Entry 8UOX (electron microscopy, 4.60 A resolution (low resolution: residue-level contacts below are approximate; hydrogen-bond / salt-bridge calls are withheld)); this record covers chains ED and FD of the 204 polymer chains in the assembly.

# Chain ED (and FD)
Name: Flagellar motor switch protein FliN
Source organism: Salmonella enterica subsp. enterica serovar Typhimurium
Notes: chain FD of this document is another copy of the same molecule, construct and numbering; everything in this record applies to it too
UniProt: P26419 (FLIN_SALTY); residues 1-137 here = UniProt positions 1-137
Sequence (137 residues; numbered 1 to 137; the number before each row is that of its first residue):
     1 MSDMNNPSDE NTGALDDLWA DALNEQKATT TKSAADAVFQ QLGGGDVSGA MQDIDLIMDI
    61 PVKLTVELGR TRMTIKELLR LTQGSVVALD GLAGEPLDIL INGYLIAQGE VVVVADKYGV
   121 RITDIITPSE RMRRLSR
Unresolved in the structure: 1-54, 136-137 (chain FD: 1-56)

# How chain ED and chain FD interact
Pairs across the interface (110):
  Met58(ED) - Thr74(FD)
  Met58(ED) - Ile75(FD)
  Met58(ED) - Lys76(FD)
  Met58(ED) - Leu79(FD)
  Asp59(ED) - Thr74(FD)
  Asp59(ED) - Lys76(FD)
  Ile60(ED) - Thr74(FD)
  Ile60(ED) - Ile75(FD)
  Pro61(ED) - Met73(FD)
  Pro61(ED) - Thr74(FD)
  Val62(ED) - Thr71(FD)
  Val62(ED) - Arg72(FD)
  Val62(ED) - Met73(FD)
  Val62(ED) - Leu78(FD)
  Lys63(ED) - Arg70(FD)
  Lys63(ED) - Thr71(FD)
  Lys63(ED) - Arg72(FD)
  Leu64(ED) - Arg70(FD)
  Leu64(ED) - Thr71(FD)
  Thr65(ED) - Glu67(FD)
  Thr65(ED) - Gly69(FD)
  Val66(ED) - Glu67(FD)
  Val66(ED) - Leu68(FD)
  Val66(ED) - Gly69(FD)
  Val66(ED) - Leu89(FD)
  Glu67(ED) - Thr65(FD)
  Glu67(ED) - Val66(FD)
  Leu68(ED) - Val66(FD)
  Leu68(ED) - Leu97(FD)
  Leu68(ED) - Val111(FD)
  Leu68(ED) - Tyr118(FD)
  Gly69(ED) - Thr65(FD)
  Gly69(ED) - Val66(FD)
  Arg70(ED) - Lys63(FD)
  Arg70(ED) - Leu64(FD)
  Arg70(ED) - Thr65(FD)
  Thr71(ED) - Val62(FD)
  Thr71(ED) - Lys63(FD)
  Thr71(ED) - Leu64(FD)
  Arg72(ED) - Val62(FD)
  Arg72(ED) - Lys63(FD)
  Met73(ED) - Pro61(FD)
  Met73(ED) - Val62(FD)
  Met73(ED) - Leu64(FD)
  Thr74(ED) - Asp59(FD)
  Thr74(ED) - Ile60(FD)
  Thr74(ED) - Pro61(FD)
  Ile75(ED) - Met58(FD)
  Ile75(ED) - Ile60(FD)
  Lys76(ED) - Ile57(FD)
  Lys76(ED) - Met58(FD)
  Lys76(ED) - Asp59(FD)
  Leu78(ED) - Val62(FD)
  Leu78(ED) - Ile101(FD)
  Thr82(ED) - Ile122(FD)
  Gln83(ED) - Ile122(FD)
  Gln83(ED) - Thr123(FD)
  Gly84(ED) - Arg121(FD)
  Gly84(ED) - Ile122(FD)
  Ser85(ED) - Val120(FD)
  Ser85(ED) - Arg121(FD)
  Ser85(ED) - Ile122(FD)
  Val86(ED) - Val112(FD)
  Val86(ED) - Val120(FD)
  Val86(ED) - Arg121(FD)
  Val87(ED) - Gly119(FD)
  Val87(ED) - Val120(FD)
  Ala88(ED) - Tyr118(FD)
  Ala88(ED) - Gly119(FD)
  Leu89(ED) - Lys117(FD)
  Leu89(ED) - Tyr118(FD)
  Leu89(ED) - Gly119(FD)
  Asp90(ED) - Lys117(FD)
  Gly91(ED) - Lys117(FD)
  Gly91(ED) - Tyr118(FD)
  Leu92(ED) - Asp116(FD)
  Leu92(ED) - Lys117(FD)
  Ala93(ED) - Asp116(FD)
  Ala93(ED) - Lys117(FD)
  Ala93(ED) - Tyr118(FD)
  Gly94(ED) - Tyr118(FD)
  Glu95(ED) - Tyr118(FD)
  Leu97(ED) - Leu68(FD)
  Ile101(ED) - Leu78(FD)
  Val111(ED) - Leu68(FD)
  Val113(ED) - Ala93(FD)
  Asp116(ED) - Leu92(FD)
  Asp116(ED) - Ala93(FD)
  Lys117(ED) - Leu89(FD)
  Lys117(ED) - Asp90(FD)
  Lys117(ED) - Gly91(FD)
  Lys117(ED) - Leu92(FD)
  Tyr118(ED) - Leu68(FD)
  Tyr118(ED) - Val87(FD)
  Tyr118(ED) - Ala88(FD)
  Tyr118(ED) - Leu89(FD)
  Tyr118(ED) - Gly91(FD)
  Tyr118(ED) - Leu92(FD)
  Tyr118(ED) - Ala93(FD)
  Tyr118(ED) - Gly94(FD)
  Gly119(ED) - Val87(FD)
  Gly119(ED) - Leu89(FD)
  Val120(ED) - Val87(FD)
  Arg121(ED) - Gly84(FD)
  Arg121(ED) - Ser85(FD)
  Arg121(ED) - Val86(FD)
  Ile122(ED) - Gln83(FD)
  Ile122(ED) - Gly84(FD)
  Ile122(ED) - Ser85(FD)
  Thr123(ED) - Gln83(FD)
Also at the interface, not in a pair above, chain ED (50 interface residues in all): Leu81, Ile106, Val114, Ile125
Also at the interface, not in a pair above, chain FD (48 interface residues in all): Val113, Asp124

# Summary
The interface between chain ED and chain FD involves 50 residues on one side and 48 on the other.
Both chains are Flagellar motor switch protein FliN (Salmonella enterica subsp. enterica serovar Typhimurium).
Entry 8UOX (Cryo-EM structure of a Counterclockwise locked form of the Salmonella enterica Typhimurium
flagellar C-ring, with C34 ...) was determined by electron microscopy together with 8UCS, 8UMD, 8UMX and 8UPL
from the same study.
